Entry 6VKD (X-ray diffraction, 2.50 A resolution); this record covers chain F.

[Chain F]
Molecule: Prefusion RSV F (DS-Cav1)
From: Human respiratory syncytial virus
UniProtKB: chimeric construct of W8RJF9, M1E1E4: residues 1-513 from W8RJF9 (W8RJF9_HRSV) positions 1-513 (same numbers); residues 518-545 from M1E1E4 positions 1-28 (UniProt number = residue number - 517)
Amino-acid sequence (568 residues; row label = number of the first residue in the row):
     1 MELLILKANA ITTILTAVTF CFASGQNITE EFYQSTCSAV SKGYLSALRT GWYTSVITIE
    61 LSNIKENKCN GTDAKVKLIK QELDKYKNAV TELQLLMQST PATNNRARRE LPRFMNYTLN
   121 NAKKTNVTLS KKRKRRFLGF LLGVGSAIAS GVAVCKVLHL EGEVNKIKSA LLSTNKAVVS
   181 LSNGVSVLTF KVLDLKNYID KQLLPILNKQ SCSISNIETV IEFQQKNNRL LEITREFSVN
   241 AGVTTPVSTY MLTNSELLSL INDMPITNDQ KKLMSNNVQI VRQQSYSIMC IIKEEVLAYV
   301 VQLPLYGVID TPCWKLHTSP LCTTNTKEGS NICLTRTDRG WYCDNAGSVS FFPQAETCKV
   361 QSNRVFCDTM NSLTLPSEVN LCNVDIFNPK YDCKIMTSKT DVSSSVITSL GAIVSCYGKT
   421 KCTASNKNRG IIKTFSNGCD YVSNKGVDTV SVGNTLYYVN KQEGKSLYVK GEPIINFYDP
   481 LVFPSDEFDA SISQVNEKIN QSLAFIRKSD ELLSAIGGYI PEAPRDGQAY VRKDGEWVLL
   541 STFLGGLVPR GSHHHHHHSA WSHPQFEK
Disordered / not traced: 1-25, 65-71, 104-136, 507-568
Sequence notes: conflict Glu-66 (Lys in W8RJF9), Cys-155 (Ser in W8RJF9), Phe-190 (Ser in W8RJF9), Leu-207 (Val in W8RJF9), Cys-290 (Ser in W8RJF9); linker (514-517); expression tag (546-568)
Disulfide bonds: Cys-37/Cys-439, Cys-155/Cys-290, Cys-313/Cys-343, Cys-322/Cys-333, Cys-358/Cys-367, Cys-382/Cys-393, Cys-416/Cys-422
Ligand contacts: R0P (1-cyclopropyl-3-({1-[3-(methylsulfonyl)propyl]-1H-pyrrolo[3,2-c]pyridin-2-yl}methyl)-1,3-dihydro-2H-imidazo[4,5-c]pyridin-2-one): Phe-137, Phe-140, Met-396, Asp-486, Phe-488, Asp-489

[In short]
Chain F binds compound R0P.
Chain F is Prefusion RSV F (DS-Cav1) (Human respiratory syncytial virus); the structure, Crystal Structure of
Inhibitor JNJ-36689282 in Complex with Prefusion RSV F Glycoprotein, was determined by X-ray diffraction (same
publication as 6VKC and 6VKE).
